3C3B - chain A; structure by X-ray diffraction, 1.80 A resolution.

Chain A:
Molecule: Phosphoglycerate kinase 1
Source organism: Homo sapiens
Notes: EC 2.7.2.3
Reference sequence: P00558 (PGK1_HUMAN); residues 0-416 here correspond to UniProt positions 1-417 (UniProt number = residue number + 1)
Sequence (420 residues; numbered -3 to 416; the number before each row is that of its first residue; numbers below 1 keep their minus sign (Gly-3 is residue -3)):
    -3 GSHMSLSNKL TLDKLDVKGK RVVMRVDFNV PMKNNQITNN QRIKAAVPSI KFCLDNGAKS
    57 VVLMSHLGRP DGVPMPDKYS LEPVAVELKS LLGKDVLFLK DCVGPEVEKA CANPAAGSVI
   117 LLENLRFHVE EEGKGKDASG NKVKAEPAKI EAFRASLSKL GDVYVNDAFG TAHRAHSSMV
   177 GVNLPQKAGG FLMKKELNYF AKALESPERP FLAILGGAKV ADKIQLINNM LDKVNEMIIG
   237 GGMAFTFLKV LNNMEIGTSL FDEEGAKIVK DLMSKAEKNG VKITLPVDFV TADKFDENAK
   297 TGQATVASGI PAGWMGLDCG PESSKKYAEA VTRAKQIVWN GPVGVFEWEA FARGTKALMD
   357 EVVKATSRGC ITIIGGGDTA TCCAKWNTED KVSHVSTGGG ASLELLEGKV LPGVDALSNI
Disordered / not traced: -3 to 0, 373-385
Construct notes: expression tag (-3 to -1)
Curated features (UniProtKB/Swiss-Prot):
  - region: Gln37 to Ala42 (Mitochondrial targeting region exposed following cis-trans isomerization by PIN1 and recognized by the TOM complex for mitochondrial translocation of the protein)
  - binding site ((2R)-3-phosphoglycerate): Val22, Asp23, Phe24, Asn25, Gln37, Arg38, Ser61, His62, Gly64, Arg65, Leu121, Arg122, His169, Arg170
  - binding site (ADP): Gly213, Gly237, Phe342
  - binding site (CDP): Gly213, Asp218, Gly237, Gly337, Val339, Phe342
  - binding site (AMP): Ala214, Lys215, Lys219, Gly238, Gly312, Glu343
  - binding site (ATP): Ala214, Lys219, Gly238, Gly312, Glu343, Asp374, Thr375
  - binding site (Mg(2+)): Ala214, Ala217, Asp218, Asp374
  - modified residue: Ser1 (N-acetylserine), Ser3 (Phosphoserine), Lys5 (N6-succinyllysine), Lys10 (N6-acetyllysine), Lys47 (N6-acetyllysine), Lys74 (N6-acetyllysine), Tyr75 (Phosphotyrosine), Lys85 (N6-acetyllysine), Lys90 (N6-acetyllysine), Lys96 (N6-(2-hydroxyisobutyryl)lysine), Lys130 (N6-acetyllysine), Lys145 (N6-acetyllysine), Lys190 (N6-succinyllysine), Tyr195 (Phosphotyrosine), Lys198 (N6-acetyllysine), Ser202 (Phosphoserine), Lys215 (N6-(2-hydroxyisobutyryl)lysine), Lys219 (N6-(2-hydroxyisobutyryl)lysine), Lys266 (N6-acetyllysine), Lys290 (N6-acetyllysine) and 2 more in UniProt
Reported in the primary citation:
  - mutagenesis - E343A: decreased catalytic activity on d-ADP
  - catalytic residues: Lys215 (citing earlier work)

In short:
Curated annotation (UniProt) lists 14 (2R)-3-phosphoglycerate-binding residues, 3 ADP-binding residues, 6
CDP-binding residues and 6 AMP-binding residues. From the paper: the catalytic residue Lys215; E343A reduces
catalytic activity on d-ADP.
Chain A is Phosphoglycerate kinase 1 (Homo sapiens); the structure, Crystal Structure of human
phosphoglycerate kinase bound to D-CDP, was determined by X-ray diffraction, deposited together with 2ZGV,
3C39, 3C3A and 3C3C.
